Entry 1ZJA (X-ray diffraction, 1.60 A resolution); this record covers chain A.

Chain A:
Protein: Trehalulose synthase
From: Pseudomonas mesoacidophila
Notes: EC 5.4.99.11
UniProtKB: Q2PS28 (Q2PS28_9PSED); residues 1-557 here correspond to UniProt positions 28-584 (UniProt number = residue number + 27)
Sequence (557 residues; each row starts with the number of its first residue):
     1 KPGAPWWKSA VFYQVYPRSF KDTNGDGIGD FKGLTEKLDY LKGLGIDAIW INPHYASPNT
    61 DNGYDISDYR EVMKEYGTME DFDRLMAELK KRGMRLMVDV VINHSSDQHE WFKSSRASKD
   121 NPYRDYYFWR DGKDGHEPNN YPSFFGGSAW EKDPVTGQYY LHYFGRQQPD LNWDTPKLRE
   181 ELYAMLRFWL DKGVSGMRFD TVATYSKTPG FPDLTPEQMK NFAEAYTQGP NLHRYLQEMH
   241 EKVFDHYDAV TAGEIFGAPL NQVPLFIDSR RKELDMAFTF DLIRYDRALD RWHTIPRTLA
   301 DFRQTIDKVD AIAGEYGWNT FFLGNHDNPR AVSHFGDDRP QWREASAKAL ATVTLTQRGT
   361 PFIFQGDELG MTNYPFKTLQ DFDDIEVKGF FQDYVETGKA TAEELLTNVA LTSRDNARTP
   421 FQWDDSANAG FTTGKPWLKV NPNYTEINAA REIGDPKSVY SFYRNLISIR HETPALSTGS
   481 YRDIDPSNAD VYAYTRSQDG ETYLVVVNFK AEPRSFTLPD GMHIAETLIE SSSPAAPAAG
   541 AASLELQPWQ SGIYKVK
Bound ions: Ca2+: D22, N24, D26, I28, D30

Overview:
D22, N24, D26, I28 and D30 coordinate Ca2+.
Chain A is Trehalulose synthase (Pseudomonas mesoacidophila); the structure, Crystal structure of the
trehalulose synthase MutB from Pseudomonas mesoacidophila MX-45 (triclinic form), was determined by X-ray
diffraction, deposited together with 2PWD, 2PWE, 2PWF, 2PWG and 2PWH.
